3QLR - chain A; structure by X-ray diffraction, 2.15 A resolution.

[Chain A]
Name: Putative uncharacterized protein CaJ7.0360
Source organism: Candida albicans
UniProtKB: Q5A5E0 (Q5A5E0_CANAL); numbering as in UniProt (aligned over 3-192)
Amino-acid sequence (192 residues; each row starts with the number of its first residue):
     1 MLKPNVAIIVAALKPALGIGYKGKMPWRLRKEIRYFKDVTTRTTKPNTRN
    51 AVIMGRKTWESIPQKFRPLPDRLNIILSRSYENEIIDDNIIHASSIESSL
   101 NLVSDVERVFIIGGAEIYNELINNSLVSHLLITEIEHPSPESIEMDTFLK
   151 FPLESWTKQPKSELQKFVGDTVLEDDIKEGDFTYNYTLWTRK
Sequence notes: expression tag (1-2)
Small-molecule neighbours:
  - glycine (GLY), molecule 1: Lys3, Glu97, Asn124, Ser125, Leu126
  - glycine (GLY), molecule 2: Asn5, Val6, Ala7, Arg108, Val109, Ser128, His129, Phe167
  - NADPH (NDP; NADPH dihydro-nicotinamide-adenine-dinucleotide phosphate): Val10, Ala11, Ile19, Gly20, Tyr21, Gly23, Lys24, Met25, Trp27, Gly55, Arg56, Lys57, Thr58, Leu77, Ser78, Arg79, Ser80, Ser94, Ile112, Gly113, Gly114, Ala115, Glu116, Ile117, Tyr118, Glu120, Thr147
  - QLR (6-methyl-5-[(3R)-3-(3,4,5-trimethoxyphenyl)pent-1-yn-1-yl]pyrimidine-2,4-diamine): Ile9, Val10, Ala11, Met25, Glu32, Ile33, Phe36, Met54, Thr58, Ser61, Ile62, Pro63, Leu69, Ile112, Tyr118, Thr133

[In short]
Bound to chain A: NADPH, compound QLR and glycine.
Chain A is Putative uncharacterized protein CaJ7.0360 (Candida albicans); the structure, Candida albicans
dihydrofolate reductase complexed with NADPH and
6-methyl-5-[(3R)-3-(3,4,5-trimethoxyphenyl)pent-1-yn-1-yl]pyrimidine-2,4-diamine (UCP112A), was determined by
X-ray diffraction (same publication as 3QLS, 3QLW, 3QLX, 3QLY and 3QLZ).
